PDB entry 1S9K | X-ray diffraction, 3.10 A resolution | chains B and E of the 5 polymer chains in the assembly

# Chain B
Molecule: Human IL-2 ARRE1 Promoter Element, Minus Strand
Sequence (20 nucleotides; row label = number of the first residue in the row):
  5001 AACTATTACACATATTTTCA

# Chain E
Protein: Transcription factor AP-1
From: Homo sapiens
UniProtKB: P05412 (JUN_HUMAN); residues 267-318 here correspond to UniProt positions 257-308 (UniProt number = residue number - 10)
Amino-acid sequence (52 residues; row label = number of the first residue in the row):
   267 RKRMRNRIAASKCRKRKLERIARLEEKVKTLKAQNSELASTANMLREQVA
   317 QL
Curated features (UniProtKB/Swiss-Prot):
  - region: Leu290 to Leu318 (Leucine-zipper)
  - site: Arg282 (Necessary for synergistic transcriptional activity with SMAD3)
  - modified residue: Lys281 (N6-acetyllysine), Thr296 (Phosphothreonine)

# Chain B / chain E interface
Pairs across the interface (7; chain B residue first):
  DA5008(B) - Arg273(E)  hydrogen bond to the phosphate
  DA5008(B) - Arg280(E)  salt bridge to the phosphate
  DC5009(B) - Arg273(E)  salt bridge to the phosphate
  DA5010(B) - Arg269(E)  salt bridge to the phosphate
  DC5011(B) - Arg267(E)  salt bridge to the phosphate
  DC5011(B) - Arg269(E)  salt bridge to the phosphate
  DC5011(B) - Asn272(E)  hydrogen bond to the base

# In short
The interface between chain B and chain E involves 4 residues on one side and 5 on the other; the contacts
include 2 hydrogen bonds and 5 salt bridges. Among the polar pairs are DC5011(B)-Asn272(E),
DA5008(B)-Arg273(E) and DA5008(B)-Arg280(E).
Here chain B is Human IL-2 ARRE1 Promoter Element, Minus Strand and chain E is Transcription factor AP-1 (Homo
sapiens). Entry 1S9K (Crystal Structure of Human NFAT1 and Fos-Jun on the IL-2 ARRE1 Site) was determined by
X-ray diffraction.
